6UUL - chains A and B; structure by X-ray diffraction, 2.06 A resolution.

[Chain A]
Protein: D5 Fab Heavy Chain
Organism: Homo sapiens
Notes: antibody fragment or engineered binder
Amino-acid sequence (235 residues; each row starts with the number of its first residue; a row labelled like 82A-82C holds insertion residues (82A, then the next letters in order)):
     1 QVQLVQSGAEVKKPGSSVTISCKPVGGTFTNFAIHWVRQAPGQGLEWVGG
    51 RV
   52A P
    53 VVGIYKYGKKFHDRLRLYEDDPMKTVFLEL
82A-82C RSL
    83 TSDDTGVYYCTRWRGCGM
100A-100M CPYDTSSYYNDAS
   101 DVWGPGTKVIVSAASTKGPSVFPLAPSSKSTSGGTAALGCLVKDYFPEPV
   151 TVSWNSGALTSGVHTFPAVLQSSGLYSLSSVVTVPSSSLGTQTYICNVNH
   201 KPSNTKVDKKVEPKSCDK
Not modelled in the structure: 130-131, 216-218
Disulfide bonds: Cys22-Cys92, Cys98-Cys100A, Cys140-Cys196

[Chain B]
Protein: D5 Fab Light Chain
Organism: Homo sapiens
Notes: antibody fragment or engineered binder
Amino-acid sequence (215 residues; row label = number of the first residue in the row):
     1 EIVLTQSPVTLSLSSGETGTLSCRASQ
   27A N
    28 ISSSWIAWYQQRRGQVPRLLISAASARAAGIPDRFTGRGSGTDFTLTITR
    78 LEPEDLGVYSCQYYGGSFFTFGPGTQVDVKRTVAAPSVFIFPPSDEQLKS
   128 GTASVVCLLNNFYPREAKVQWKVDNALQSGNSQESVTEQDSKDSTYSLSS
   178 TLTLSKADYEKHKVYACEVTHQGLSSPVTKSFNRGEC
Disulfide bonds: Cys23-Cys88, Cys134-Cys194
Covalently attached groups: glycan linked to Asn27A

[Interface between chain A and chain B]
Pairs across the interface - 71 pairs, chain A then chain B:
  His35(A) with Phe96(B)
  Val37(A) with Phe98(B), hydrophobic
  Gln39(A) with Gln38(B), hydrogen bond
  Gly44(A) with Pro100(B)
  Leu45(A) with Phe98(B)
  Trp47(A) with Ser94(B); Phe95(B), hydrophobic; Phe96(B); Phe98(B)
  Lys58(A) with Ser94(B)
  Tyr59(A) with Phe95(B)
  Lys61(A) with Phe95(B)
  Tyr91(A) with Gln38(B); Val43(B), hydrophobic; Pro44(B)
  Trp95(A) with Leu46(B), hydrophobic; Ser49(B)
  Tyr100I(A) with Gly93(B); Ser94(B), hydrogen bond (side chain-backbone); Phe96(B)
  Asn100J(A) with Trp32(B); Tyr91(B), hydrogen bond (side chain-backbone); Gly92(B); Gly93(B), hydrogen bond (side chain-backbone); Phe96(B)
  Asp100K(A) with Tyr91(B); Phe96(B)
  Ala100L(A) with Ala34(B), hydrophobic; Tyr36(B); Ser49(B); Tyr91(B)
  Ser100M(A) with Tyr36(B), hydrogen bond (backbone-side chain); Leu46(B)
  Asp101(A) with Leu46(B)
  Trp103(A) with Tyr36(B); Pro44(B)
  Gly104(A) with Val43(B)
  Pro105(A) with Val43(B)
  Phe122(A) with Ser121(B); Glu123(B); Gln124(B)
  Pro123(A) with Ser121(B)
  Leu124(A) with Phe118(B); Val133(B), hydrophobic
  Ala125(A) with Phe118(B)
  Ser132(A) with Phe116(B)
  Ala137(A) with Phe116(B), hydrophobic; Phe118(B)
  Leu141(A) with Ser131(B)
  Lys143(A) with Gln124(B); Ser131(B)
  His164(A) with Asn137(B); Asn138(B), hydrogen bond; Ser174(B), hydrogen bond
  Phe166(A) with Leu135(B), hydrophobic; Ser162(B); Thr164(B); Ser174(B); Leu175(B); Ser176(B)
  Pro167(A) with Ser162(B), hydrogen bond (backbone-side chain); Val163(B)
  Val169(A) with Gln160(B); Ser162(B)
  Leu170(A) with Gln160(B), hydrogen bond (backbone-side chain)
  Gln171(A) with Gln160(B)
  Ser179(A) with Ser176(B), hydrogen bond
  Val181(A) with Leu135(B), hydrophobic
  Thr183(A) with Asn137(B)
  Lys209(A) with Glu123(B), salt bridge
  Lys214(A) with Glu213(B)
Also at the interface, not in a pair above, chain A (44 interface residues in all): Glu46, Val121, Thr135, Leu138, Ser215
Also at the interface, not in a pair above, chain B (41 interface residues in all): Gln42, Ser87, Gln89, Ser114, Asp122, Thr129, Glu161

[Overview]
44 residues of chain A and 41 residues of chain B are in contact, with 10 hydrogen bonds and 1 salt bridge.
Among the polar pairs are Lys209(A)-Glu123(B), Gln39(A)-Gln38(B) and Ser100M(A)-Tyr36(B).
Chain A is D5 Fab Heavy Chain and chain B is D5 Fab Light Chain, both from Homo sapiens; the structure,
Crystal structure of broad and potent HIV-1 neutralizing antibody 438-D5, was determined by X-ray diffraction
together with 6UTK, 6UUH, 6UUM and 6V6W from the same study.
